Entry 1UON (electron microscopy, 7.60 A resolution (low resolution: residue-level contacts below are approximate; hydrogen-bond / salt-bridge calls are withheld)); this record covers chains A and B of the 3 polymer chains in the assembly.

# Chain A
Molecule: Minor core protein lambda 3
UniProt: P17378 (VL3_REOVD); numbering as in UniProt (aligned over 1-1267)
Chain sequence (1267 residues; row label = number of the first residue in the row):
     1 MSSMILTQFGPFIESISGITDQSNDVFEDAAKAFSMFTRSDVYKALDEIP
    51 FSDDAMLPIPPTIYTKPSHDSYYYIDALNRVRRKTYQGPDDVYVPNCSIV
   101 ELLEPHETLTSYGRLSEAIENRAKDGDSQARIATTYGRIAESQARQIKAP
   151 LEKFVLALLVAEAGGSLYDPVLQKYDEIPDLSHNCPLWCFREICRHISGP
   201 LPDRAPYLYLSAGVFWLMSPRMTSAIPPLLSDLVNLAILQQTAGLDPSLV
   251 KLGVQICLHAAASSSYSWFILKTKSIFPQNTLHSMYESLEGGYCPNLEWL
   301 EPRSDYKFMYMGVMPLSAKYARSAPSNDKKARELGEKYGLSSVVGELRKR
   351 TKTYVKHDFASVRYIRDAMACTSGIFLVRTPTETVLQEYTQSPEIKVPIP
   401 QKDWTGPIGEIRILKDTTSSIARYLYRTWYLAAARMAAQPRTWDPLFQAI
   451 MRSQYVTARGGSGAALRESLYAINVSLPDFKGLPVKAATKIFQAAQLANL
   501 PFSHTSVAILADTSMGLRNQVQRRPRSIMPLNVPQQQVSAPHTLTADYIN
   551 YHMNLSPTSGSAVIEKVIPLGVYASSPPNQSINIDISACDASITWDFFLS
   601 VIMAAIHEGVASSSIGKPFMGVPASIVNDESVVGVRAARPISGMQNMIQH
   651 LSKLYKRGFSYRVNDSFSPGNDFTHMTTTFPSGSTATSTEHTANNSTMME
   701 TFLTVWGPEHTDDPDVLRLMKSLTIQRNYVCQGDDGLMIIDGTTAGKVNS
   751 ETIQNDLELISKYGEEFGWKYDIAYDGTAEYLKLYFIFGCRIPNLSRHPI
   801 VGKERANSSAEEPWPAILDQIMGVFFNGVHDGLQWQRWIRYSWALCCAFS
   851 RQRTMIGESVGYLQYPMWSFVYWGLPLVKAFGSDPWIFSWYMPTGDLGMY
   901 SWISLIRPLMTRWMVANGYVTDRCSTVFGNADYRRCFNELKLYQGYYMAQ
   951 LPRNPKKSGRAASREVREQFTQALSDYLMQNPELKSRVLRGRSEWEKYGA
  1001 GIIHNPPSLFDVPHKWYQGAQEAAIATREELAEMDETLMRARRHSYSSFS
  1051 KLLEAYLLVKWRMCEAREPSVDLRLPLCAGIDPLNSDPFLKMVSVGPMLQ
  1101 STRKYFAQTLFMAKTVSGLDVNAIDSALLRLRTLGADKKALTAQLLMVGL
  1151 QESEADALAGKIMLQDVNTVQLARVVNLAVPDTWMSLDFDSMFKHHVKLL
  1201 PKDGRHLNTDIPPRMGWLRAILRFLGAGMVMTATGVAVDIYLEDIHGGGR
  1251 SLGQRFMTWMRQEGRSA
Not modelled in the structure: 1, 1266-1267
Metal / ion sites: Mn2+ site 1: Asp585, Ile586, Asp734 (together with 3'-deoxy-cytidine-5'-triphosphate); Mn2+ site 2: Asp585, Asp734 (together with 3'-deoxy-cytidine-5'-triphosphate)
Ligand contacts:
  - 3'-deoxy-cytidine-5'-triphosphate (CH1), molecule 1: Lys32, Ser35, Met36, Arg851, Arg853, Tyr862
  - 3'-deoxy-cytidine-5'-triphosphate (CH1), molecule 2: Arg518, Arg523, Arg524, Arg526, Ile528, Asp585, Ile586, Ser587, Ala588, Cys589, Asp590, Ser682, Thr687, Asp734
  - 3'-deoxy-cytidine-5'-triphosphate (CH1), molecule 3: Trp814, Pro815, Gln852, Arg853, Thr854, Met855, Arg1028, Leu1031, Met1034, Asp1035
Reported in the primary citation:
  - catalytic residues: Asp585, Asp734, Asp735 (citing earlier work)

# Chain B
Molecule: 5-nt RNA strand
Sequence (5 nucleotides; row label = number of the first residue in the row):
  1272 GGGGG

# Chain A / chain B interface
Contacting residue pairs (21; chain A residue first):
  Arg459(A) - G1272(B)
  Gly560(A) - G1275(B)
  Gly560(A) - G1276(B)
  Ser561(A) - G1275(B)
  Ser561(A) - G1276(B)
  Ala562(A) - G1274(B)
  Ala562(A) - G1275(B)
  Lys566(A) - G1275(B)
  Lys783(A) - G1276(B)
  Arg797(A) - G1275(B)
  Arg797(A) - G1276(B)
  His798(A) - G1275(B)
  Lys803(A) - G1273(B)
  Glu812(A) - G1272(B)
  Glu812(A) - G1273(B)
  Asp819(A) - G1272(B)
  Asp819(A) - G1273(B)
  Gln820(A) - G1273(B)
  Gly823(A) - G1273(B)
  Asn827(A) - G1274(B)
  Asn827(A) - G1275(B)
Other interface residues (no listed pair), chain A (19 interface residues in all): Lys148, Val563, Gln732, Leu782, Asp1182

# Summary
Chain A and chain B form an interface of 19 and 5 residues respectively. Bound to chain A: 3 copies of
3'-deoxy-cytidine-5'-triphosphate. Asp585(A), Ile586(A) and Asp734(A) form the Mn2+ site 1. The Mn2+ site 2 is
built by Asp585(A) and Asp734(A). From the paper: catalytic residues Asp585(A), Asp734(A) and Asp735(A).
Here chain A is Minor core protein lambda 3 and chain B is a 5-nt RNA strand. Entry 1UON (Reovirus polymerase
lambda-3 localized by electron cryomicroscopy of virions at 7.6-a resolution) was determined by electron
microscopy.
